7WD9 - chains A and B of the 9 polymer chains in the assembly; structure by electron microscopy, 3.70 A resolution.

== Chain A (and B) ==
Name: Spike glycoprotein
Organism: Severe acute respiratory syndrome coronavirus 2
Notes: chain B of this document is another copy of the same molecule, construct and numbering; everything in this record applies to it too
UniProtKB: P0DTC2 (SPIKE_SARS2); numbering as in UniProt; present here: 1-241, 245-1206
Chain sequence (1258 residues; numbered 1 to 1261; 3 numbers in that range are skipped by the numbering (no residue carries them; nothing is unmodelled there); the number before each row is that of its first residue):
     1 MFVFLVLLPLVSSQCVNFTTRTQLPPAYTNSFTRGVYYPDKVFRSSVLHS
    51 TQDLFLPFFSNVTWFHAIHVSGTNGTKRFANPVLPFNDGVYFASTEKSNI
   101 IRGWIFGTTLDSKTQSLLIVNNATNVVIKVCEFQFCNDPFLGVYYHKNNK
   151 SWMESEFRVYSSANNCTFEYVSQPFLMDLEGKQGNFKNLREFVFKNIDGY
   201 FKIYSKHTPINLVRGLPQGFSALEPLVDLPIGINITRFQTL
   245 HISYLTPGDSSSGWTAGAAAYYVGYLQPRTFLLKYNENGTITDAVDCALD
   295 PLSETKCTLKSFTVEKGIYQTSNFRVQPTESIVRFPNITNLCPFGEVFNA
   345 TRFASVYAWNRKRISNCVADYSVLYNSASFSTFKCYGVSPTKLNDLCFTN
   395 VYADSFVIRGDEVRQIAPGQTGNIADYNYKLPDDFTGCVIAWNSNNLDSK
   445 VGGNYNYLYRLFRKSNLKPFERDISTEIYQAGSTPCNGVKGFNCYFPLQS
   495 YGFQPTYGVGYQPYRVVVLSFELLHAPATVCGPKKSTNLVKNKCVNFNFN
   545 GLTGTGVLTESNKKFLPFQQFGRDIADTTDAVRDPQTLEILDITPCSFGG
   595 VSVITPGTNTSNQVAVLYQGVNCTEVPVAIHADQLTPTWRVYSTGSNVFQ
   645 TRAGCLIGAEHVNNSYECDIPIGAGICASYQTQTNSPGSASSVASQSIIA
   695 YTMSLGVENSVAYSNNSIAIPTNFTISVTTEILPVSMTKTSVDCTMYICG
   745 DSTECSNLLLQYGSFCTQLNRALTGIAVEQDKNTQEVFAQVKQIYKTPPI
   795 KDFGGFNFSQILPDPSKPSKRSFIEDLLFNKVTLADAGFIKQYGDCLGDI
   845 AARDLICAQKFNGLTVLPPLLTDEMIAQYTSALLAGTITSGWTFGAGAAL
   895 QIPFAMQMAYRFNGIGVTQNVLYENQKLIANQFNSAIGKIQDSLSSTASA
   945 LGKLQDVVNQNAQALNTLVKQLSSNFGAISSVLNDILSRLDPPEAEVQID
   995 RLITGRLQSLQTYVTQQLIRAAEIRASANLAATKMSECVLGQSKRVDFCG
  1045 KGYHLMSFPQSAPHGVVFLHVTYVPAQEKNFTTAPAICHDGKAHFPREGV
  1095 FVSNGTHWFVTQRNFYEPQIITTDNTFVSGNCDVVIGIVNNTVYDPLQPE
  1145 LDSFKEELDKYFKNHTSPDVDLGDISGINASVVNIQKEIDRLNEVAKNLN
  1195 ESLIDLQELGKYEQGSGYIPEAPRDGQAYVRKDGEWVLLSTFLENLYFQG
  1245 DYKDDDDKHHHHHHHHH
Not modelled in the structure: 1-13, 70-76, 248-254, 621-640, 677-688, 828-847, 1162-1261
Construct notes: variant Phe18 (Leu in P0DTC2), Ala80 (Asp in P0DTC2), Gly215 (Asp in P0DTC2), Ile246 (Arg in P0DTC2), Asn417 (Lys in P0DTC2), Lys484 (Glu in P0DTC2), Tyr501 (Asn in P0DTC2), Gly614 (Asp in P0DTC2), Gly682 (Arg in P0DTC2), Ser683 (Arg in P0DTC2), Ser685 (Arg in P0DTC2), Val701 (Ala in P0DTC2), Pro986 (Lys in P0DTC2), Pro987 (Val in P0DTC2); expression tag (1207-1261)
Disulfide bonds: Cys131-Cys166, Cys291-Cys301, Cys379-Cys432, Cys480-Cys488, Cys538-Cys590, Cys617-Cys649, Cys662-Cys671, Cys738-Cys760, Cys743-Cys749, Cys1032-Cys1043, Cys1082-Cys1126

== Chain A / chain B interface ==
Residue-residue contacts (139; chain A residue first):
  Asp40(A) with His519(B), salt bridge
  Lys41(A) with Phe562(B), hydrogen bond (side chain-backbone); Gln563(B); Gln564(B); Phe565(B)
  Val42(A) with Phe565(B); Arg567(B)
  Phe43(A) with Lys558(B); Gln563(B); Phe565(B), hydrogen bond (backbone-backbone); Gly566(B); Arg567(B), hydrogen bond (backbone-backbone)
  Arg44(A) with Arg567(B); Asp568(B), hydrogen bond (side chain-backbone); Asp571(B), salt bridge
  Val47(A) with Ile569(B), hydrophobic
  Lys113(A) with Tyr473(B)
  Thr167(A) with Arg466(B)
  Asp198(A) with Lys462(B); Pro463(B)
  Tyr200(A) with Phe464(B); Glu516(B), hydrogen bond; Leu518(B), hydrophobic
  Glu224(A) with Leu560(B)
  Pro225(A) with Phe562(B)
  Leu226(A) with Phe562(B)
  Pro230(A) with Phe464(B)
  Ile231(A) with Arg466(B)
  Asn234(A) with Glu465(B)
  Asn282(A) with Lys558(B)
  Asn370(A) with Asn487(B), hydrogen bond
  Ser383(A) with Asn487(B), hydrogen bond
  Thr385(A) with Asn487(B), hydrogen bond
  Ser735(A) with Gln314(B)
  Asp737(A) with Asn317(B)
  Met740(A) with Asn317(B); Phe318(B); Arg319(B); Phe592(B), hydrophobic
  Asp745(A) with Arg319(B); Gln321(B); Thr549(B), hydrogen bond
  Gln755(A) with Ser968(B); Asn969(B); Phe970(B), hydrogen bond (backbone-backbone); Gly971(B)
  Tyr756(A) with Gln965(B), hydrogen bond (backbone-side chain); Ser968(B); Phe970(B)
  Gly757(A) with Gln965(B); Ser968(B)
  Ser758(A) with Thr961(B); Gln965(B), hydrogen bond
  Phe759(A) with Gln965(B); Gln1002(B); Thr1006(B)
  Gln762(A) with Thr961(B), hydrogen bond
  Gln784(A) with Asp1041(B)
  Gln787(A) with Asn703(B)
  Ile788(A) with Leu699(B); Gly700(B); Val701(B), hydrogen bond (backbone-backbone); Glu702(B); Asn703(B), hydrogen bond (backbone-backbone)
  Tyr789(A) with Asn703(B); Val705(B), hydrophobic
  Lys790(A) with Asn703(B)
  Pro792(A) with Tyr707(B), hydrophobic
  Pro793(A) with Tyr707(B)
  Ile794(A) with Tyr707(B)
  Asp796(A) with Asn709(B), hydrogen bond
  Lys854(A) with Phe592(B)
  Phe855(A) with Pro589(B), hydrophobic; Phe592(B)
  Asn856(A) with Ala570(B)
  Leu861(A) with Gln613(B)
  Pro863(A) with Ala668(B), hydrogen bond (backbone-backbone)
  Leu864(A) with Pro665(B), hydrophobic; Ile666(B); Ala668(B); Gly669(B), hydrogen bond (backbone-backbone)
  Thr866(A) with Ala668(B); Gly669(B)
  Met869(A) with Gly669(B); Met697(B), hydrophobic; Leu699(B), hydrophobic
  Gln872(A) with Leu699(B)
  Tyr873(A) with Leu699(B)
  Thr883(A) with Val705(B)
  Trp886(A) with Tyr1047(B), hydrogen bond; Arg1107(B)
  Ala890(A) with Gly1046(B); Tyr1047(B), hydrophobic; Val1068(B)
  Gly891(A) with Val1068(B)
  Leu894(A) with Ala713(B); Pro715(B); Glu1072(B)
  Gln895(A) with Ala706(B), hydrogen bond (side chain-backbone); Tyr707(B); Ser708(B); Ser711(B); Ile712(B); Ala713(B), hydrogen bond (backbone-backbone)
  Pro897(A) with Asn709(B); Ser711(B)
  Met900(A) with Thr1077(B); Val1094(B), hydrophobic
  Tyr904(A) with Arg1107(B)
  Thr912(A) with Phe1121(B)
  Gln913(A) with Phe1089(B); Pro1090(B)
  Asn914(A) with Ser1123(B), hydrogen bond
  Tyr917(A) with Pro1079(B); Phe1089(B), hydrophobic; Val1128(B)
  Glu918(A) with Ser1123(B); Gly1124(B)
  Ser967(A) with Asp571(B)
  Asn978(A) with Thr547(B), hydrogen bond (side chain-backbone); Gly548(B)
  Arg983(A) with Leu517(B)
  Leu1012(A) with Ile1013(B), hydrophobic
  Arg1019(A) with Glu1017(B), salt bridge
  Thr1027(A) with Arg1039(B)
  Ser1030(A) with Val1040(B); Asp1041(B), hydrogen bond
  Glu1031(A) with Arg1039(B), salt bridge; Val1040(B)
  Arg1039(A) with Arg1039(B)
  Glu1111(A) with Ser1123(B)
  Leu1141(A) with Leu1141(B), hydrophobic
  Phe1148(A) with Leu1145(B), hydrophobic
  Leu1152(A) with Leu1152(B), hydrophobic; Phe1156(B), hydrophobic
  Tyr1155(A) with Lys1149(B); Phe1156(B), hydrophobic
  His1159(A) with Phe1156(B); Thr1160(B)
Other interface residues (no listed pair), chain A (103 interface residues in all): Tyr38, Phe168, Ser371, Cys379, Pro384, Arg765, Lys786, Ala852, Gly857, Thr859, Pro862, Leu865, Ser884, Gly889, Ala892, Ala893, Ile896, Gln920, Lys921, Gln1005, Thr1009, Ala1016, Gly1035, Leu1145, Glu1151
Other interface residues (no listed pair), chain B (107 interface residues in all): Pro322, Arg355, Arg357, Arg457, Glu471, Phe486, Tyr489, Thr572, Ala647, Gly667, Ile670, Cys671, Thr696, Gln957, Thr1009, Gln1010, Lys1045, Tyr1067, Pro1069, Asn1074, Ile1130

== Summary ==
103 residues of chain A and 107 residues of chain B are in contact, with 24 hydrogen bonds and 4 salt bridges.
Polar pairs include Asp40(A)-His519(B), Arg44(A)-Asp571(B) and Arg1019(A)-Glu1017(B).
Chain A and chain B are both Spike glycoprotein (Severe acute respiratory syndrome coronavirus 2); the
structure, SARS-CoV-2 Beta spike in complex with three S3H3 Fabs, was determined by electron microscopy (same
publication as 7WCR, 7WCZ, 7WD0, 7WD7, 7WD8 and 7WDF).
